Entry 6J2X (electron microscopy, 3.80 A resolution); this record covers chains H and M of the 47 polymer chains in the assembly.

[Chain H]
Molecule: 26S proteasome regulatory subunit 7 homolog
Organism: Saccharomyces cerevisiae S288c
UniProt: P33299 (PRS7_YEAST); numbering as in UniProt (aligned over 1-467)
Amino-acid sequence (467 residues; row label = number of the first residue in the row):
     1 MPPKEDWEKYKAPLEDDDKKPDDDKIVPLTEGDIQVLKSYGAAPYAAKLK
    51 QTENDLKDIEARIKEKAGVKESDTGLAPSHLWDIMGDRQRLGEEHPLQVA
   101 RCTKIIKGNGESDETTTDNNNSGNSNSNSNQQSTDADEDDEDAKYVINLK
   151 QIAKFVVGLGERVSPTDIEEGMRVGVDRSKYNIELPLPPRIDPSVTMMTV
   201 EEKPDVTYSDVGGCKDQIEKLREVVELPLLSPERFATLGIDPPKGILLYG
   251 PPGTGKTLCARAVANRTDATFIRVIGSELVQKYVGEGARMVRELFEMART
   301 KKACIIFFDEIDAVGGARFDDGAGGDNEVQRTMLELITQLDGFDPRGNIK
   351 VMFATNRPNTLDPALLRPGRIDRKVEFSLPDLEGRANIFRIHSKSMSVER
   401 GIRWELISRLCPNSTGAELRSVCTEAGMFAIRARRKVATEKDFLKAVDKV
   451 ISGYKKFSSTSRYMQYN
Unresolved in the structure: 1-76, 108-143
Swiss-Prot annotation at these positions:
  - binding site (ATP): Gly-250 to Thr-257
  - modified residue (Phosphoserine): Ser-164, Ser-231

[Chain M]
Molecule: 26S proteasome regulatory subunit 6A
Organism: Saccharomyces cerevisiae S288c
UniProt: P33297 (PRS6A_YEAST); numbering as in UniProt (aligned over 1-434)
Amino-acid sequence (434 residues; row label = number of the first residue in the row):
     1 MATLEELDAQTLPGDDELDQEILNLSTQELQTRAKLLDNEIRIFRSELQR
    51 LSHENNVMLEKIKDNKEKIKNNRQLPYLVANVVEVMDMNEIEDKENSEST
   101 TQGGNVNLDNTAVGKAAVVKTSSRQTVFLPMVGLVDPDKLKPNDLVGVNK
   151 DSYLILDTLPSEFDSRVKAMEVDEKPTETYSDVGGLDKQIEELVEAIVLP
   201 MKRADKFKDMGIRAPKGALMYGPPGTGKTLLARACAAQTNATFLKLAAPQ
   251 LVQMYIGEGAKLVRDAFALAKEKAPTIIFIDELDAIGTKRFDSEKSGDRE
   301 VQRTMLELLNQLDGFSSDDRVKVLAATNRVDVLDPALLRSGRLDRKIEFP
   351 LPSEDSRAQILQIHSRKMTTDDDINWQELARSTDEFNGAQLKAVTVEAGM
   401 IALRNGQSSVKHEDFVEGISEVQARKSKSVSFYA
Unresolved in the structure: 1-40, 86-112
Swiss-Prot annotation at these positions:
  - binding site (ATP): Gly-222 to Thr-229
  - modified residue: Ala-2 (N-acetylalanine), Tyr-180 (Phosphotyrosine)

[How chain H and chain M interact]
Contacting residue pairs (90; chain H residue first):
  Arg-101(H) / Lys-168(M)
  Cys-102(H) / Arg-166(M)
  Thr-103(H) / Arg-166(M)  hydrogen bond (backbone-side chain)
  Lys-104(H) / Pro-160(M)  hydrogen bond (side chain-backbone)
  Lys-104(H) / Glu-162(M)  salt bridge
  Lys-144(H) / Asp-157(M)  salt bridge
  Ile-152(H) / Ser-122(M)
  Ala-153(H) / Ser-122(M)
  Lys-154(H) / Leu-78(M)
  Lys-154(H) / Val-79(M)  hydrogen bond (backbone-backbone)
  Lys-154(H) / Ser-122(M)  hydrogen bond (backbone-side chain)
  Lys-154(H) / Leu-145(M)
  Lys-154(H) / Asp-164(M)  salt bridge
  Phe-155(H) / Tyr-77(M)
  Phe-155(H) / Leu-78(M)  hydrophobic
  Val-156(H) / Leu-75(M)
  Val-156(H) / Pro-76(M)
  Val-156(H) / Tyr-77(M)  hydrogen bond (backbone-backbone)
  Gly-158(H) / Leu-75(M)
  Glu-170(H) / Arg-166(M)
  Glu-170(H) / Val-172(M)
  Gly-171(H) / Arg-166(M)
  Ser-179(H) / Lys-150(M)
  Lys-180(H) / Pro-76(M)
  Tyr-181(H) / Pro-76(M)
  Glu-223(H) / Met-400(M)
  Glu-223(H) / Arg-404(M)  salt bridge
  Arg-234(H) / Leu-403(M)  hydrogen bond (side chain-backbone)
  Leu-238(H) / Lys-367(M)
  Leu-238(H) / Met-368(M)
  Leu-238(H) / Thr-369(M)  hydrogen bond (backbone-backbone)
  Leu-238(H) / Gly-399(M)
  Leu-238(H) / Leu-403(M)  hydrophobic
  Leu-238(H) / Ser-408(M)
  Leu-238(H) / Ser-409(M)
  Gly-239(H) / Lys-367(M)
  Gly-239(H) / Met-368(M)
  Ile-240(H) / Met-368(M)  hydrophobic
  Ile-240(H) / Gly-399(M)
  Asp-241(H) / Val-396(M)
  Pro-243(H) / Val-396(M)  hydrophobic
  Tyr-283(H) / Met-254(M)  hydrophobic
  Val-284(H) / Gln-253(M)
  Val-284(H) / Met-254(M)  hydrogen bond (backbone-backbone)
  Val-284(H) / Glu-300(M)
  Gly-285(H) / Val-252(M)
  Gly-285(H) / Gln-253(M)
  Glu-286(H) / Met-254(M)
  Ala-288(H) / Pro-249(M)
  Arg-289(H) / Gln-253(M)  hydrogen bond
  Arg-289(H) / Tyr-255(M)
  Arg-292(H) / Lys-168(M)
  Arg-292(H) / Gln-250(M)
  Ala-317(H) / Arg-329(M)
  Phe-319(H) / Arg-329(M)
  Phe-319(H) / Val-332(M)  hydrophobic
  Asp-320(H) / Thr-288(M)
  Asp-320(H) / Val-332(M)
  Ala-323(H) / Asp-292(M)
  Arg-331(H) / Pro-249(M)
  Arg-331(H) / Ala-285(M)
  Arg-331(H) / Val-301(M)
  Leu-334(H) / Pro-249(M)
  Leu-334(H) / Glu-282(M)
  Leu-334(H) / Ala-285(M)  hydrophobic
  Glu-335(H) / Pro-249(M)
  Glu-335(H) / Gln-250(M)  hydrogen bond (side chain-backbone)
  Thr-338(H) / Asp-281(M)
  Gln-339(H) / Gln-250(M)
  Phe-343(H) / Ala-232(M)
  Phe-343(H) / Arg-233(M)
  Phe-343(H) / Phe-243(M)  hydrophobic
  Phe-343(H) / Lys-245(M)
  Pro-345(H) / Arg-233(M)
  Asp-362(H) / Arg-329(M)  salt bridge
  Ala-364(H) / Pro-224(M)
  Arg-367(H) / Pro-224(M)
  Arg-367(H) / Gln-390(M)
  Arg-367(H) / Arg-425(M)
  Pro-368(H) / Ala-389(M)
  Pro-368(H) / Gln-390(M)
  Pro-368(H) / Gln-423(M)
  Gly-369(H) / Ala-389(M)
  Asp-372(H) / Ala-393(M)
  Asp-372(H) / Val-396(M)
  Arg-373(H) / Glu-397(M)  salt bridge
  Arg-373(H) / Met-400(M)
  Arg-373(H) / Arg-404(M)
  Lys-374(H) / Val-422(M)
  Ser-378(H) / Ser-429(M)
Also at the interface, not in a pair above, chain H (62 interface residues in all): Ile-106, Val-157, Val-224, Leu-227, Phe-235, Thr-237, Gly-322, Asn-327, Gln-330, Arg-346, Pro-363, Glu-376
Also at the interface, not in a pair above, chain M (66 interface residues in all): Arg-73, Gln-74, Glu-171, Ala-236, Ala-247, Phe-279, Asp-284, Ser-293, Asn-328, Asn-387, Ala-402, Gln-407, Ser-427

[Summary]
Chain H and chain M form an interface of 62 and 66 residues respectively, with 10 hydrogen bonds and 6 salt
bridges. Among the polar pairs are Lys-104(H)/Glu-162(M), Lys-144(H)/Asp-157(M) and Lys-154(H)/Asp-164(M).
Chain H is 26S proteasome regulatory subunit 7 homolog and chain M is 26S proteasome regulatory subunit 6A,
both from Saccharomyces cerevisiae S288c; the structure, Yeast proteasome in resting state (C1-a), was
determined by electron microscopy (same publication as 6J2N, 6J30, 6J2C and 6J2Q).
